Entry 9BE6 (electron microscopy, 3.00 A resolution); this record covers chains A and J of the 10 polymer chains in the assembly.

Chain A:
Molecule: Histone H3.2
From: Homo sapiens
UniProtKB: Q71DI3 (H32_HUMAN); residues 38-134 here correspond to UniProt positions 39-135 (UniProt number = residue number + 1)
Chain sequence (97 residues; numbered 38 to 134; the number before each row is that of its first residue):
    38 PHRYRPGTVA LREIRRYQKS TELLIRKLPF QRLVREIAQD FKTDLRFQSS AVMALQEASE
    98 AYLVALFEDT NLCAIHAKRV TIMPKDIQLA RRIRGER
Differences from the reference sequence: conflict Ala102 (Gly103 in Q71DI3)
Curated features (UniProtKB/Swiss-Prot):
  - modified residue: Tyr41 (Phosphotyrosine), Lys56 (N6,N6,N6-trimethyllysine), Ser57 (Phosphoserine), Lys64 (N6-(2-hydroxyisobutyryl)lysine), Lys79 (N6,N6,N6-trimethyllysine), Thr80 (Phosphothreonine), Ser86 (Phosphoserine), Thr107 (Phosphothreonine), Lys115 (N6-acetyllysine), Lys122 (N6-(2-hydroxyisobutyryl)lysine)
  - lipidation: Cys110 (S-palmitoyl cysteine)

Chain J:
Molecule: 145-nt DNA strand
Sequence (145 nucleotides; numbered -72 to 72; the number before each row is that of its first residue; numbers below 1 keep their minus sign (DA-72 is residue -72)):
   -72 ATCGATGTAT ATATCTGACA CGTGCCTGGA GACTAGGGAG TAATCCCCTT GGCGGTTAAA
   -12 ACGCGGGGGA CAGCGCGTAC GTGCGTTTAA GCGGTGCTAG AGCTGTCTAC GACCAATTGA
    48 GCGGCCTCGG CACCGGGATT CTGAT
Disordered / not traced: 55-72

How chain A and chain J interact:
Residue-residue contacts (19):
  His39(A) - DA-68(J)  phosphate contact
  Arg40(A) - DG8(J)  base contact
  Arg40(A) - DT9(J)  hydrogen bond to the base
  Arg40(A) - DG10(J)  sugar contact
  Tyr41(A) - DT-67(J)  sugar contact
  Tyr41(A) - DG10(J)  phosphate contact
  Gly44(A) - DT9(J)  hydrogen bond to the phosphate
  Val46(A) - DT9(J)  phosphate contact
  Ala47(A) - DT9(J)  phosphate contact
  Arg49(A) - DG-66(J)  phosphate contact
  Arg49(A) - DT-65(J)  phosphate contact
  Lys56(A) - DA-64(J)  salt bridge to the phosphate
  Arg63(A) - DA17(J)  phosphate contact
  Arg63(A) - DG18(J)  salt bridge to the phosphate
  Lys64(A) - DG18(J)  hydrogen bond to the phosphate
  Leu65(A) - DA17(J)  sugar contact
  Leu65(A) - DG18(J)  hydrogen bond to the phosphate
  Arg69(A) - DA17(J)  salt bridge to the phosphate
  Asp81(A) - DG27(J)  phosphate contact
Other interface residues (no listed pair), chain A (17 interface residues in all): Pro43, Thr45, Pro66, Arg83
Other interface residues (no listed pair), chain J (13 interface residues in all): DG-69, DA26

Summary:
The interface between chain A and chain J involves 17 residues on one side and 13 on the other; the contacts
include 4 hydrogen bonds and 3 salt bridges. Among the polar pairs are Arg40(A)-DT9(J), Gly44(A)-DT9(J) and
Lys64(A)-DG18(J).
Here chain A is Histone H3.2 (Homo sapiens) and chain J is a 145-nt DNA strand. Entry 9BE6 (Cryo-EM structure
of Human Nucleosome collected by Leginon on Krios at 3.0 Angstrom resolution) was determined by electron
microscopy.
